6N4O - chains A and C of the 3 polymer chains in the assembly; structure by X-ray diffraction, 2.90 A resolution.

Chain A:
Protein: Protein argonaute-2
Source organism: Homo sapiens
Notes: EC 3.1.26.-
UniProt: Q9UKV8 (AGO2_HUMAN); residues 1-859 here = UniProt positions 1-859
Amino-acid sequence (859 residues; each row starts with the number of its first residue):
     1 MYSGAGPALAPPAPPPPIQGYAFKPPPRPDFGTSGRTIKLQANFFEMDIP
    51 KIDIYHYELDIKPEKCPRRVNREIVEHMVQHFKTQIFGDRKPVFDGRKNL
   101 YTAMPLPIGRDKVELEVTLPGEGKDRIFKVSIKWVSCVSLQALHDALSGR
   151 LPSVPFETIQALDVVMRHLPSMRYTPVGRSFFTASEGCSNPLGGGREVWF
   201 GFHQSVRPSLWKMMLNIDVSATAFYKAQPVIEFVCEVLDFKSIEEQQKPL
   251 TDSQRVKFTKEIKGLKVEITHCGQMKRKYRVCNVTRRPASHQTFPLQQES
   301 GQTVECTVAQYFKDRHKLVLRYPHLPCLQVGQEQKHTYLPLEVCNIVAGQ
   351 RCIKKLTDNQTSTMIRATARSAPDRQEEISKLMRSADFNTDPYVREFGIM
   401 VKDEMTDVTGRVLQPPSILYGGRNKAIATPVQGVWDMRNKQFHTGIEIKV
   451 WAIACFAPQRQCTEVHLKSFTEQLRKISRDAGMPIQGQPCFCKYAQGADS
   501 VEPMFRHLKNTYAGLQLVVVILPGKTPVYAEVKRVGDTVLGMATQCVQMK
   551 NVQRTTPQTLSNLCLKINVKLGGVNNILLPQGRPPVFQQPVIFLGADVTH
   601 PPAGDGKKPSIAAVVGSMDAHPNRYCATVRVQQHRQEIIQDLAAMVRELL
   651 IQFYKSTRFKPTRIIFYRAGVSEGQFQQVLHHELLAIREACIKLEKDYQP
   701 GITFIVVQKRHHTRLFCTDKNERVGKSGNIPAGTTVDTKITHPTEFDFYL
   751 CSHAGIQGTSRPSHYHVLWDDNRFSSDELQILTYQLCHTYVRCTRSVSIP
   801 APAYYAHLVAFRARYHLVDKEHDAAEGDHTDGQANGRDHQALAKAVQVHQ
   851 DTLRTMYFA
Disordered / not traced: 1-21, 121-125, 186-189, 247-250, 273-275, 296-302, 333, 820-837
Construct notes: engineered mutation Asp387 (Ser in Q9UKV8), Ala669 (Asp in Q9UKV8), Ala824 (Ser in Q9UKV8), Asp828 (Ser in Q9UKV8), Asp831 (Ser in Q9UKV8), Ala834 (Ser in Q9UKV8)
Swiss-Prot annotation at these positions:
  - region: Tyr311 to His316 (Interaction with guide RNA), Phe587 to Pro590 (Interaction with GW182 family members), Leu650 to Lys660 (Interaction with GW182 family members), Lys709, Arg710 (Interaction with guide RNA), His753 to Arg761 (Interaction with guide RNA), Tyr790 to Arg812 (Interaction with guide RNA)
  - binding site (a divalent metal cation): Asp597, His807
  - modified residue: Tyr2 (3'-nitrotyrosine), Pro700 (4-hydroxyproline)
  - natural variant: Leu192 (L192P: In LESKRES), Gly201 (G201C: In LESKRES; G201V: In LESKRES), His203 (H203Q: In LESKRES), Thr357 (T357M: In LESKRES), Met364 (M364T: In LESKRES), Ala367 (A367P: In LESKRES), Gly573 (G573S: In LESKRES), Gly733 (G733R: In LESKRES), Cys751 (C751Y: In LESKRES), Ser760 (S760R: In LESKRES)
  - mutagenesis: Leu140 (L140W: No effect), Phe470 (F470V: No effect on miRNA-binding or target mRNA cleavage. Abrogates binding to the 7-methylguanosine cap of mRNA and prevents inhibition of translation. Abolishes interaction with TNRC6C ...), Phe505 (F505V: No effect on miRNA-binding or target mRNA cleavage. Abrogates binding to the 7-methylguanosine cap of mRNA and prevents inhibition of translation and abolishes interaction with TNRC6C ...), Lys533 (K533A: Impairs RNA cleavage), Gln545 (Q545A: Impairs RNA cleavage), Lys570 (K570A: Impairs RNA cleavage), Asp597 (D597A: Abrogates RNA cleavage but does not affect binding to siRNA or translational repression), Gln633 (Q633A: No effect; Q633R: Abrogates RNA cleavage. Binds siRNA), His634 (H634P/A: Abrogates RNA cleavage. Binds siRNA), Glu673 (E673A: Impairs RNA cleavage; E673G: No effect on RNA cleavage), Phe676 (F676A/I/M/R/Y: Impairs RNA cleavage; F676V: Abrogates RNA cleavage), His682 (H682Y: No effect), 5 further mutagenesis entries in UniProt
From the paper describing this entry:
  - mutagenesis - D669A: abolished catalytic activity (citing earlier work)
  - conformationally variable residues (domain motion, loop rearrangement): Arg36 to Ala42, Arg351 to Asp358, Thr406 to Val412, Pro602 to Lys608
  - binding site for the 21-nt RNA strand (chain C): Arg68, Ala603, Gly604, Arg635

Chain C:
Molecule: 21-nt RNA strand
Sequence (21 nucleotides; each row starts with the number of its first residue):
     1 UGGAGUGUGACAAUGGUGUUU
Disordered / not traced: 10, 19

How chain A and chain C interact:
Pairs across the interface (87; chain A residue first):
  Lys65(A) with G16(C), base contact
  Pro67(A) with G15(C), phosphate contact; G16(C), phosphate contact; U17(C), base contact
  Arg68(A) with U14(C), salt bridge to the phosphate
  Arg126(A) with G18(C), base contact
  Ser220(A) with U8(C), phosphate contact
  Ala221(A) with U8(C), sugar contact
  Thr222(A) with U8(C), phosphate contact; G9(C), hydrogen bond to the phosphate
  Ile269(A) with U21(C), phosphate contact
  His271(A) with U21(C), salt bridge to the phosphate
  Arg277(A) with U17(C), hydrogen bond to the base; G18(C), hydrogen bond to the base
  Lys278(A) with U17(C), sugar contact
  Tyr279(A) with G18(C), hydrogen bond to the phosphate; U20(C), phosphate contact
  Arg280(A) with G15(C), hydrogen bond to the sugar
  Phe294(A) with U21(C), sugar contact
  Tyr311(A) with U21(C), base contact
  Phe312(A) with U21(C), phosphate contact
  His316(A) with U21(C), salt bridge to the phosphate
  Gln332(A) with U17(C), hydrogen bond to the phosphate
  His336(A) with U21(C), base contact
  Thr337(A) with U20(C), hydrogen bond to the base; U21(C), sugar contact
  Tyr338(A) with U21(C), hydrogen bond to the sugar
  Leu339(A) with U21(C), phosphate contact
  Arg351(A) with G9(C), salt bridge to the phosphate
  Leu356(A) with U8(C), sugar contact
  Thr361(A) with G7(C), base contact
  Met364(A) with U8(C), sugar contact
  Ile365(A) with G7(C), base contact
  Thr368(A) with G7(C), sugar contact
  Arg375(A) with G7(C), salt bridge to the phosphate
  Leu522(A) with U1(C), base contact
  Gly524(A) with U1(C), hydrogen bond to the base
  Lys525(A) with U1(C), base contact
  Thr526(A) with U1(C), hydrogen bond to the base
  Tyr529(A) with U1(C), stacking on the base
  Lys533(A) with U1(C), salt bridge to the phosphate
  Thr544(A) with U1(C), phosphate contact
  Gln545(A) with U1(C), phosphate contact
  Cys546(A) with U1(C), hydrogen bond to the phosphate; G2(C), sugar contact
  Val547(A) with U1(C), phosphate contact; G2(C), phosphate contact
  Gln548(A) with U1(C), hydrogen bond to the sugar; G2(C), hydrogen bond to the phosphate
  Asn551(A) with G2(C), hydrogen bond to the phosphate
  Gln558(A) with G2(C), base contact
  Thr559(A) with G2(C), base contact
  Asn562(A) with G2(C), hydrogen bond to the base; G3(C), sugar contact
  Leu563(A) with G2(C), sugar contact
  Lys566(A) with U1(C), salt bridge to the phosphate; G2(C), sugar contact; G3(C), salt bridge to the phosphate
  Lys570(A) with U1(C), salt bridge to the phosphate
  Ala603(A) with A12(C), sugar contact
  Gly604(A) with A12(C), base contact
  Arg635(A) with A12(C), salt bridge to the phosphate
  Lys709(A) with U6(C), salt bridge to the phosphate
  Arg710(A) with C11(C), phosphate contact
  Arg714(A) with G7(C), salt bridge to the phosphate
  His753(A) with G5(C), hydrogen bond to the phosphate; U6(C), salt bridge to the phosphate
  Ile756(A) with G5(C), hydrogen bond to the sugar
  Gln757(A) with G5(C), hydrogen bond to the base; U6(C), sugar contact
  Thr759(A) with U6(C), sugar contact; G7(C), hydrogen bond to the phosphate
  Ser760(A) with U6(C), phosphate contact
  Arg761(A) with U6(C), hydrogen bond to the phosphate; G7(C), salt bridge to the phosphate
  Tyr790(A) with A4(C), hydrogen bond to the phosphate
  Arg792(A) with G3(C), salt bridge to the phosphate; A4(C), salt bridge to the phosphate
  Cys793(A) with G3(C), sugar contact; A4(C), sugar contact
  Arg795(A) with A4(C), hydrogen bond to the sugar
  Val797(A) with A4(C), phosphate contact; G5(C), phosphate contact
  Ser798(A) with G5(C), hydrogen bond to the phosphate
  Tyr804(A) with A4(C), phosphate contact; G5(C), hydrogen bond to the phosphate
  Arg812(A) with U1(C), salt bridge to the phosphate
Interface residues without a listed pair, chain A (73 interface residues in all): Cys66, Val308, Gly331, Ala754, Gly755, Gly758

In short:
Chain A and chain C form an interface of 73 and 18 residues respectively, with 24 hydrogen bonds, 17 salt
bridges and 1 aromatic stacking contact. Polar contacts include Arg277(A)-U17(C), Arg277(A)-G18(C) and
Thr337(A)-U20(C). The paper reports a binding site for the 21-nt RNA strand (chain C) at Arg68(A), Ala603(A)
and Gly604(A) among others; D669A of chain A abolishes catalytic activity.
Chain A is Protein argonaute-2 (Homo sapiens) and chain C is a 21-nt RNA strand; the structure, Human
Argonaute2-miR-122 bound to a seed and supplementary paired target, was determined by X-ray diffraction.
